4S2C - chains A and B; structure by X-ray diffraction, 2.20 A resolution.

== Chain A (and B) ==
Molecule: Transaldolase B
From: Escherichia coli K-12
Notes: EC 2.2.1.2; chain B of this document is another copy of the same molecule, construct and numbering; everything in this record applies to it too
UniProt: P0A870 (TALB_ECOLI); numbering as in UniProt (aligned over 1-317)
Chain sequence (337 residues; row label = number of the first residue in the row; numbers below 1 keep their minus sign (Met-19 is residue -19)):
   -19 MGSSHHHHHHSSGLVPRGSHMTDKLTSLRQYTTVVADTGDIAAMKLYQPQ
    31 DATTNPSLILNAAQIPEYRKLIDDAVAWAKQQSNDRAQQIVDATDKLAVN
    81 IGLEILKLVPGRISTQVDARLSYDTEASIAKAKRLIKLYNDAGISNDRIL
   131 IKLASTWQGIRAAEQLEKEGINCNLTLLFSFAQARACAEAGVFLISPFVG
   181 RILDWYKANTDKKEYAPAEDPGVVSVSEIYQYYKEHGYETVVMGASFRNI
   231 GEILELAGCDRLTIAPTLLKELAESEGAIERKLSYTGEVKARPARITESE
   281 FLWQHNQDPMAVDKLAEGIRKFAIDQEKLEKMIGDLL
Not modelled in the structure: -19 to 1
Covalent attachments: fructose -6-phosphate (F6R) linked to Lys132
Differences from the reference sequence: expression tag (-19 to 0); engineered mutation Gln96 (Glu in P0A870)
Residues lining bound ligands: fructose -6-phosphate (F6R): Asp17, Thr33, Thr34, Asn35, Leu38, Asn154, Thr156, Ser176, Phe178, Arg181, Met223, Ala225, Ser226, Arg228, Thr243, Phe302
Swiss-Prot annotation at these positions:
  - active site: Lys132 (Schiff-base intermediate with substrate)
  - mutagenesis: Phe178 (F178Y: Critical for gain of fructose-6-phosphate aldolase activity)

== How chain A and chain B interact ==
Residue-residue contacts (30):
  Ala99(A) - Trp283(B)
  Arg100(A) - Trp283(B)
  Tyr103(A) - Ser279(B)  hydrogen bond (backbone-side chain)
  Tyr103(A) - Leu282(B)  hydrophobic
  Tyr103(A) - Trp283(B)  hydrophobic
  Tyr103(A) - Asn286(B)
  Asp104(A) - Ser279(B)
  Gln138(A) - Leu282(B)
  Ser279(A) - Tyr103(B)  hydrogen bond (side chain-backbone)
  Ser279(A) - Asp104(B)
  Leu282(A) - Tyr103(B)  hydrophobic
  Leu282(A) - Gln138(B)
  Trp283(A) - Ala99(B)
  Trp283(A) - Arg100(B)
  Trp283(A) - Tyr103(B)  hydrophobic
  Trp283(A) - Ile299(B)  hydrophobic
  Trp283(A) - Ala303(B)  hydrophobic
  Asn286(A) - Tyr103(B)
  Asn286(A) - Ala296(B)
  Asn286(A) - Arg300(B)  hydrogen bond (backbone-side chain)
  Gln287(A) - Arg300(B)
  Pro289(A) - Arg300(B)
  Val292(A) - Val292(B)  hydrophobic
  Asp293(A) - Asp293(B)
  Ala296(A) - Asn286(B)
  Ile299(A) - Trp283(B)  hydrophobic
  Arg300(A) - Asn286(B)  hydrogen bond (side chain-backbone)
  Arg300(A) - Gln287(B)
  Arg300(A) - Pro289(B)
  Ala303(A) - Trp283(B)  hydrophobic
Other interface residues (no listed pair), chain A (18 interface residues in all): Glu278
Other interface residues (no listed pair), chain B (18 interface residues in all): Glu278

== Overview ==
The chain A/chain B interface involves 18 residues from each chain, with 4 hydrogen bonds. Polar contacts
include Tyr103(A)-Ser279(B) and Asn286(A)-Arg300(B). Covalently linked fructose -6-phosphate: at Lys132(A).
UniProt lists active-site residue Lys132(A) and one mutagenesis site on chain A.
Chain A and chain B are both Transaldolase B (Escherichia coli K-12); the structure, Covalent complex of E.
coli transaldolase TalB with fructose-6-phosphate, was determined by X-ray diffraction together with 4S2B from
the same study.
